PDB entry 4M0R | X-ray diffraction, 1.96 A resolution | chains A and B

== Chain A (and B) ==
Protein: Anthranilate phosphoribosyltransferase
Organism: Mycobacterium tuberculosis
Notes: EC 2.4.2.18; chain B of this document is another copy of the same molecule, construct and numbering; everything in this record applies to it too
UniProtKB: P66992 (TRPD_MYCTU); numbering as in UniProt (aligned over 2-370)
Amino-acid sequence (379 residues; row label = number of the first residue in the row; numbering starts at 0):
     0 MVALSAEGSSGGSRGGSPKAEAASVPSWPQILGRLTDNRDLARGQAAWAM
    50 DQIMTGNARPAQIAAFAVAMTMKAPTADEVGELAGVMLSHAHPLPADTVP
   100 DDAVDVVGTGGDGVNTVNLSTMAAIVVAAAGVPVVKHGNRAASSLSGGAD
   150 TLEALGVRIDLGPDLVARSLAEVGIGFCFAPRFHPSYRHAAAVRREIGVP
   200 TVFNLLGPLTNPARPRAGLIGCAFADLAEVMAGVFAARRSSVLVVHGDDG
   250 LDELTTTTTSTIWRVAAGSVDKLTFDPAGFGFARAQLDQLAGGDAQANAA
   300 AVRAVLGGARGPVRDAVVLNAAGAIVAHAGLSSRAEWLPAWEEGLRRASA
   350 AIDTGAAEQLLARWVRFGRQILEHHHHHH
Unresolved in the structure: 0-24, 110-112, 370-378 (chain B: 0-24, 110-114, 140, 373-378)
Differences from the reference sequence: expression tag (1, 371-378)
Ligand contacts: 644 (2,6-bis[(2-carboxyphenyl)amino]benzoic acid): Met86, His136, Gly137, Asn138, Ala179, Pro180, His183, Pro184, Tyr186, Arg187, Ala190, Arg193, Arg194, Asn203, Gly206

== Chain A / chain B interface ==
Contacting residue pairs (38; chain A residue first):
  Pro28(A) - Ile196(B)
  Pro28(A) - Gly197(B)
  Leu31(A) - Ile196(B)
  Gly32(A) - Val198(B)
  Leu34(A) - Met71(B)
  Thr35(A) - Met71(B)
  Thr35(A) - Val198(B)
  Asn37(A) - Met71(B)
  Arg58(A) - Glu195(B)
  Ala60(A) - Pro59(B)
  Ala60(A) - Ala63(B)
  Ala60(A) - Glu195(B)
  Ala60(A) - Ile196(B)
  Gln61(A) - Glu195(B)  hydrogen bond (side chain-backbone)
  Ala63(A) - Ala60(B)
  Ala64(A) - Val67(B)  hydrophobic
  Ala64(A) - Ile196(B)  hydrophobic
  Val67(A) - Ala64(B)  hydrophobic
  Val67(A) - Val67(B)  hydrophobic
  Val67(A) - Ala68(B)  hydrophobic
  Ala68(A) - Met71(B)  hydrophobic
  Met71(A) - Leu34(B)
  Met71(A) - Thr35(B)
  Met71(A) - Asn37(B)
  Met71(A) - Ala68(B)  hydrophobic
  Met71(A) - Met71(B)  hydrophobic
  Met71(A) - Lys72(B)
  Lys72(A) - Met71(B)
  Val192(A) - Ala60(B)  hydrophobic
  Glu195(A) - Ala60(B)
  Glu195(A) - Gln61(B)  hydrogen bond (backbone-side chain)
  Ile196(A) - Pro28(B)
  Ile196(A) - Leu31(B)
  Ile196(A) - Ala60(B)
  Ile196(A) - Ala64(B)  hydrophobic
  Val198(A) - Leu31(B)  hydrophobic
  Val198(A) - Gly32(B)
  Val198(A) - Thr35(B)
Interface residues without a listed pair, chain A (22 interface residues in all): Trp27, Pro59, Gly197
Interface residues without a listed pair, chain B (22 interface residues in all): Trp27, Arg58, Val192

== In short ==
The chain A/chain B interface involves 22 residues from each chain; the contacts include 2 hydrogen bonds. The
hydrogen-bonded pair is Gln61(A)-Glu195(B). Chain A binds compound 644.
Chain A and chain B are both Anthranilate phosphoribosyltransferase (Mycobacterium tuberculosis); the
structure, Trianthranilate-like analogue bound to anthranilate phosphoribosyltransferase (AnPRT; TrpD), was
determined by X-ray diffraction together with 4IJ1 and 4GIU from the same study.
